7N5S - chains A and X of the 3 polymer chains in the assembly; structure by X-ray diffraction, 2.86 A resolution.

Chain A:
Name: Zinc finger and BTB domain-containing protein 7A
Source organism: Homo sapiens
Notes: fragment: zinc finger domain
UniProt: O95365 (ZBT7A_HUMAN); residues 369-500 here = UniProt positions 369-500
Chain sequence (143 residues; numbered 365 to 507; the number before each row is that of its first residue):
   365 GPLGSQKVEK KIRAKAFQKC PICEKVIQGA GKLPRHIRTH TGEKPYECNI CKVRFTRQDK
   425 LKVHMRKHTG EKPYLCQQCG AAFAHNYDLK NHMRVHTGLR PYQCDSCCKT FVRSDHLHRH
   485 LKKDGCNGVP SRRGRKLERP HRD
Unresolved in the structure: 365-380, 492-507
Differences from the reference sequence: expression tag (365-368, 501-507)
Ion coordination: Zn2+ site 1: Cys384, Cys387, His400, His404; Zn2+ site 2: Cys412, Cys415, His428, His432; Zn2+ site 3: Cys440, Cys443, His456, His460; Zn2+ site 4: Cys468, Cys471, His484, Cys490
Swiss-Prot annotation at these positions:
  - zinc finger: Gln382 to His404 (C2H2-type 1), Tyr410 to His432 (C2H2-type 2), Tyr438 to His460 (C2H2-type 3), Tyr466 to Cys490 (C2H2-type 4)
  - cross-link: Lys436 (Glycyl lysine isopeptide (Lys-Gly) (interchain with G-Cter in SUMO2))
  - natural variant: Cys384 (C384W: In MNDLFH), Thr405 (T405K: In MNDLFH), Asp452 (D452N: In MNDLFH; uncertain significance)
  - mutagenesis: Lys371 (K371R: No effect on sumoylation with SUMO1. No effect on promoter binding), Arg377 (R377L: No effect on transcription repressor activity. No effect on nuclear localization), Lys379 (K379R: No effect on sumoylation with SUMO1. Decreased transcription repression activity. No effect on promoter binding), Lys383 (K383R: No effect on sumoylation with SUMO1. No effect on promoter binding), Cys387 (C387F: Decreased transcription repressor activity. No effect on nuclear localization), Ile391 (I391L: No effect on transcription repressor activity. No effect on nuclear localization), Lys396 (K396R: No effect on sumoylation with SUMO1. Decreased transcription repression activity. No effect on promoter binding), Arg399 (R399L: Decreased transcription repressor activity, dominant negative effect. Increased glycolysis and cell proliferation, dominant negative effect. No effect on nuclear localization), Arg402 (R402H: Decreased transcription repressor activity. Acts as a dominant negative. No effect on nuclear localization), Thr403 (T403N: Decreased transcription repressor activity. No effect on nuclear localization), His404 (H404R: Decreased transcription repressor activity. Acts as a dominant negative. No effect on nuclear localization), Gly406 (G406V: Decreased transcription repressor activity. No effect on nuclear localization), 9 further mutagenesis entries in UniProt

Chain X:
Molecule: DNA Strand I
Sequence (15 nucleotides; numbered 1 to 15; the number before each row is that of its first residue):
     1 CTGGGGAAGG GGCCC
Unresolved in the structure: 1

Interface between chain A and chain X:
Residue-residue contacts (23):
  Lys389(A) - DG10(X)  salt bridge to the phosphate
  Ile391(A) - DG11(X)  phosphate contact
  Gln392(A) - DG11(X)  hydrogen bond to the phosphate
  Gln392(A) - DG12(X)  phosphate contact
  Lys396(A) - DG12(X)  hydrogen bond to the base
  Lys396(A) - DC13(X)  base contact
  Arg399(A) - DG11(X)  hydrogen bond to the base
  His400(A) - DG10(X)  salt bridge to the phosphate
  Thr403(A) - DG9(X)  sugar contact
  Lys408(A) - DA8(X)  salt bridge to the phosphate
  Arg421(A) - DG9(X)  base contact
  Arg421(A) - DG10(X)  hydrogen bond to the base
  Lys424(A) - DG9(X)  hydrogen bond to the base
  Arg458(A) - DG4(X)  salt bridge to the phosphate
  Arg464(A) - DG3(X)  salt bridge to the phosphate
  Val476(A) - DG4(X)  phosphate contact
  Arg477(A) - DG4(X)  hydrogen bond to the base
  Arg477(A) - DG5(X)  hydrogen bond to the base
  His480(A) - DG3(X)  base contact
  His480(A) - DG4(X)  hydrogen bond to the base
  Arg483(A) - DT2(X)  base contact
  Arg483(A) - DG3(X)  hydrogen bond to the base
  Arg483(A) - DG4(X)  base contact
Other interface residues (no listed pair), chain A (18 interface residues in all): Val390, Tyr451
Other interface residues (no listed pair), chain X (11 interface residues in all): DG6

Overview:
The interface between chain A and chain X involves 18 residues on one side and 11 on the other; the contacts
include 9 hydrogen bonds and 5 salt bridges. Among the polar pairs are Lys396(A)-DG12(X), Arg399(A)-DG11(X)
and Arg421(A)-DG10(X).
Chain A is Zinc finger and BTB domain-containing protein 7A (Homo sapiens) and chain X is DNA Strand I; the
structure, ZBTB7A Zinc Finger Domain Bound to -200 Site of Fetal Globin Promoter (Oligo 6), was determined by
X-ray diffraction (same publication as 7EYI and 7N5T).
